PDB entry 3F9W | X-ray diffraction, 1.60 A resolution | chains A and F

# Chain A
Molecule: Histone-lysine N-methyltransferase SETD8
From: Homo sapiens
Notes: EC 2.1.1.43; fragment: SET domain:
UniProtKB: Q9NQR1 (SETD8_HUMAN); residues 191-352 here correspond to UniProt positions 232-393 (UniProt number = residue number + 41)
Amino-acid sequence (166 residues; each row starts with the number of its first residue):
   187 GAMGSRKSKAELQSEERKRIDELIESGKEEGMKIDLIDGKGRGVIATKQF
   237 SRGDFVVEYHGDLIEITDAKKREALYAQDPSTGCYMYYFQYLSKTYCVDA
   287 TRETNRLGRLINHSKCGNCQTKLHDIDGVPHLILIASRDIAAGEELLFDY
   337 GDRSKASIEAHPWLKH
Not modelled in the structure: 187-192
Sequence notes: expression tag (187-190); engineered mutation Phe-334 (Tyr375 in Q9NQR1)
UniProt features mapped onto this chain:
  - binding site (S-adenosyl-L-methionine): Lys-226 to Arg-228, Tyr-271, Asn-298, His-299
From the paper describing this entry:
  - mutagenesis - Y334F: unchanged binding to histone H4
  - mutagenesis - Y334F: unchanged catalytic activity
  - catalytic residues: Tyr-245
  - mutagenesis - Y334F: increased catalytic activity on dimethyltransferase

# Chain F
Molecule: Histone H4
UniProtKB: P62805 (H4_HUMAN); residues 15-24 here correspond to UniProt positions 16-25 (UniProt number = residue number + 1)
Amino-acid sequence (10 residues; numbered 15 to 24; the number before each row is that of its first residue):
    15 AKRHRKVLRD
Not modelled in the structure: 15, 24
UniProt features mapped onto this chain:
  - DNA-binding region: Lys-16 to Lys-20
  - modified residue: Lys-16 (N6-(2-hydroxyisobutyryl)lysine), Lys-20 (N6,N6,N6-trimethyllysine)
  - cross-link: Lys-20 (Glycyl lysine isopeptide (Lys-Gly) (interchain with G-Cter in SUMO2))

# Chain A / chain F interface
Residue-residue contacts (39; chain A residue first):
  Tyr-245(A) with Lys-20(F), hydrogen bond
  Glu-259(A) with Arg-17(F), salt bridge; Arg-19(F), salt bridge
  Tyr-262(A) with Arg-17(F)
  Ala-263(A) with Arg-17(F)
  Thr-268(A) with Arg-17(F)
  Gly-269(A) with Arg-17(F), hydrogen bond (backbone-side chain)
  Cys-270(A) with Arg-17(F); His-18(F); Lys-20(F)
  Met-272(A) with Arg-17(F); Lys-20(F), hydrogen bond (backbone-backbone)
  Tyr-273(A) with Lys-20(F); Val-21(F); Leu-22(F)
  Tyr-274(A) with Arg-19(F); Lys-20(F), hydrogen bond (backbone-backbone); Val-21(F); Leu-22(F), hydrogen bond (backbone-backbone)
  Phe-275(A) with Leu-22(F), hydrophobic
  Arg-295(A) with Lys-20(F), hydrogen bond (backbone-side chain)
  Thr-307(A) with Leu-22(F)
  Leu-318(A) with Leu-22(F), hydrophobic
  Tyr-336(A) with His-18(F); Lys-20(F); Val-21(F), hydrogen bond (backbone-backbone)
  Gly-337(A) with Val-21(F); Arg-23(F), hydrogen bond (backbone-side chain)
  Asp-338(A) with His-18(F); Arg-19(F), hydrogen bond (side chain-backbone)
  Arg-339(A) with Arg-23(F)
  Ser-343(A) with Arg-17(F); His-18(F)
  Ala-346(A) with Lys-16(F)
  His-347(A) with Lys-16(F), hydrogen bond (side chain-backbone); Arg-17(F); His-18(F)
  Trp-349(A) with His-18(F)
  Leu-350(A) with His-18(F)
Also at the interface, not in a pair above, chain A (26 interface residues in all): Tyr-271, Leu-309, Phe-334

# Overview
Chain A and chain F form an interface of 26 and 8 residues respectively, with 10 hydrogen bonds and 2 salt
bridges. Among the polar pairs are Glu-259(A)/Arg-17(F), Glu-259(A)/Arg-19(F) and Tyr-245(A)/Lys-20(F). The
paper reports the catalytic residue Tyr-245(A); Y334F of chain A increases catalytic activity on
dimethyltransferase.
Chain A is Histone-lysine N-methyltransferase SETD8 (Homo sapiens) and chain F is Histone H4; the structure,
Structural Insights into Lysine Multiple Methylation by SET Domain Methyltransferases, SET8-Y334F / H4-Lys20 /
AdoHcy, was determined by X-ray diffraction (same publication as 3F9X, 3F9Y and 3F9Z).
